3LS6 - chains A and B; structure by X-ray diffraction, 1.86 A resolution.

# Chain A (and B)
Name: 3,4-Dihydroxy-2-butanone 4-phosphate synthase
From: Salmonella typhimurium
Notes: EC 4.1.99.12; chain B of this document is another copy of the same molecule, construct and numbering; everything in this record applies to it too
Reference sequence: P66032 (RIBB_SALTY); residue numbers follow UniProt; this construct covers 1-217
Sequence (217 residues; numbered 1 to 217; the number before each row is that of its first residue):
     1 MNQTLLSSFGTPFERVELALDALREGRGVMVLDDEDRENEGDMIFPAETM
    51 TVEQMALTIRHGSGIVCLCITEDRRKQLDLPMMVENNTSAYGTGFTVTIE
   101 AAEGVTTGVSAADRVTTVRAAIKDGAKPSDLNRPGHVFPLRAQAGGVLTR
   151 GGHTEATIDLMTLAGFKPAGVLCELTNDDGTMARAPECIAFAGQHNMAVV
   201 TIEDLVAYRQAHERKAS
Disordered / not traced: 1-6, 212-217 (chain B: 1-9, 213-217)
Metal / ion sites: Zn2+ site 1: Glu38, His153 (together with sulfate ion); Mg2+ near Glu38 (its only coordinating residue here); Zn2+ site 2: His61, His195; Zn2+ site 3 near Asp130 (its only coordinating residue here); Zn2+ site 4: His136 (shared with Glu174(B) of chain B); Zn2+ site 5: Glu174 (shared with His136(B) of chain B)
UniProt features mapped onto this chain:
  - binding site (D-ribulose 5-phosphate): Arg37, Glu38, Asp42, Arg150 to Thr154, Glu174
  - binding site (Mg(2+)): Glu38, His153
  - site (Essential for catalytic activity): His136, Glu174

# Interface between chain A and chain B
Pairs across the interface (75; chain A residue first):
  Glu38(A) - Thr107(B)
  Glu40(A) - Thr107(B)  hydrogen bond
  Glu40(A) - Val109(B)
  Ala56(A) - Asp178(B)
  Ala56(A) - Asp179(B)
  Ala56(A) - Gly180(B)
  Ile59(A) - Ser63(B)
  Arg60(A) - Arg60(B)
  Arg60(A) - Asp178(B)
  Ser63(A) - Ile59(B)
  Ser63(A) - Gly64(B)
  Ser63(A) - Val109(B)
  Ser63(A) - Arg114(B)  hydrogen bond (backbone-side chain)
  Gly64(A) - Ser63(B)
  Gly64(A) - Gly64(B)
  Gly64(A) - Ile65(B)
  Ile65(A) - Gly64(B)
  Ile65(A) - Arg114(B)
  Ile65(A) - His136(B)
  Ile65(A) - Phe138(B)  hydrophobic
  Met83(A) - Met83(B)  hydrophobic
  Met83(A) - Val97(B)
  Met83(A) - Thr98(B)  hydrogen bond
  Val84(A) - Val97(B)  hydrophobic
  Val84(A) - Arg133(B)
  Val84(A) - Pro134(B)
  Asn87(A) - Arg133(B)
  Asn87(A) - Pro134(B)
  Thr88(A) - Asn132(B)  hydrogen bond (backbone-side chain)
  Thr88(A) - Arg133(B)  hydrogen bond (backbone-backbone)
  Ser89(A) - Arg133(B)  hydrogen bond (backbone-backbone)
  Ser89(A) - Pro134(B)
  Tyr91(A) - Thr106(B)
  Tyr91(A) - Thr107(B)
  Thr93(A) - Pro134(B)
  Phe95(A) - Pro134(B)  hydrophobic
  Val97(A) - Met83(B)
  Val97(A) - Val84(B)  hydrophobic
  Thr98(A) - Met83(B)  hydrogen bond
  Thr106(A) - Tyr91(B)
  Thr107(A) - Glu38(B)
  Thr107(A) - Glu40(B)  hydrogen bond
  Val109(A) - Glu40(B)
  Val109(A) - Ser63(B)
  Val109(A) - Glu174(B)
  Val109(A) - Met182(B)  hydrophobic
  Ser110(A) - Gly180(B)
  Ser110(A) - Met182(B)
  Ala111(A) - Gly180(B)  hydrogen bond (backbone-backbone)
  Arg114(A) - Ser63(B)  hydrogen bond (side chain-backbone)
  Arg114(A) - Ile65(B)
  Asn132(A) - Thr88(B)
  Arg133(A) - Val84(B)
  Arg133(A) - Asn86(B)
  Arg133(A) - Asn87(B)
  Arg133(A) - Thr88(B)  hydrogen bond (backbone-backbone)
  Arg133(A) - Ser89(B)  hydrogen bond (backbone-backbone)
  Pro134(A) - Val84(B)
  Pro134(A) - Asn87(B)
  Pro134(A) - Ser89(B)
  Pro134(A) - Thr93(B)
  Pro134(A) - Phe95(B)  hydrophobic
  His136(A) - Ile65(B)
  His136(A) - Glu174(B)  salt bridge
  Phe138(A) - Ile65(B)  hydrophobic
  Phe138(A) - Phe138(B)  hydrophobic
  Glu174(A) - Val109(B)
  Glu174(A) - His136(B)  salt bridge
  Asp178(A) - Arg60(B)  salt bridge
  Asp179(A) - Ala56(B)
  Gly180(A) - Ala56(B)
  Gly180(A) - Ser110(B)
  Gly180(A) - Ala111(B)  hydrogen bond (backbone-backbone)
  Met182(A) - Val109(B)  hydrophobic
  Met182(A) - Ser110(B)
Interface residues without a listed pair, chain A (40 interface residues in all): Gly62, Asn86, Ala90, Leu131, Gly135, Thr176
Interface residues without a listed pair, chain B (38 interface residues in all): Gly62, Ala90, Gly135

# Summary
40 residues of chain A face 38 of chain B across their interface, with 13 hydrogen bonds and 3 salt bridges.
Polar contacts include His136(A)-Glu174(B), Asp178(A)-Arg60(B) and Glu40(A)-Thr107(B). UniProt lists 9
D-ribulose 5-phosphate-binding residues and Mg2+-binding residues Glu38(A) and His153(A) on chain A.
Chain A and chain B are both 3,4-Dihydroxy-2-butanone 4-phosphate synthase (Salmonella typhimurium); the
structure, Crystal structure of 3,4-Dihydroxy-2-butanone 4-phosphate synthase in complex with sulfate and
zinc, was determined by X-ray diffraction together with 3LQU and 3LRJ from the same study.
